3MM7 - chains B and E of the 4 polymer chains in the assembly; structure by X-ray diffraction, 1.90 A resolution.

Chain B (and E):
Name: Sulfite reductase, dissimilatory-type subunit beta
Source organism: Archaeoglobus fulgidus
Notes: EC 1.8.99.3; chain E of this document is another copy of the same molecule, construct and numbering; everything in this record applies to it too
Reference sequence: Q59110 (DSRB_ARCFU); residue numbers follow UniProt; this construct covers 1-366
Sequence (366 residues; each row starts with the number of its first residue):
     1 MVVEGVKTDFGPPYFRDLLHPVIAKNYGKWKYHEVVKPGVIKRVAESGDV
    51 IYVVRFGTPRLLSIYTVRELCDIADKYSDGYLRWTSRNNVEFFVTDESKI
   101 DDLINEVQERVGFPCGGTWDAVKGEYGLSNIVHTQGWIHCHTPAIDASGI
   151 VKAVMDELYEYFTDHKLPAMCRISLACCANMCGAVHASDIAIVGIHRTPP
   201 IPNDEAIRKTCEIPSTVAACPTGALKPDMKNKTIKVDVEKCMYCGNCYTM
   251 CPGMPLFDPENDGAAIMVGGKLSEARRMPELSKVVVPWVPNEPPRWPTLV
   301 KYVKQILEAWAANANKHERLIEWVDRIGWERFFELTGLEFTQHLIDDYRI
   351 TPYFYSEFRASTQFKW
Disordered / not traced: 1-3
Disulfides: Cys211-Cys251
Ion coordination: 4Fe-4S cluster Fe site 1: Cys140, Cys178, Cys182; siroheme Fe near Cys182 (its only coordinating residue here); 4Fe-4S cluster Fe site 2: Cys220, Cys241, Cys244, Cys247
Small-molecule neighbours:
  - 4Fe-4S cluster (SF4), molecule 1: Thr134, Gln135, Gly136, Cys140, Thr142, Pro143, Ala176, Cys177, Cys178, Asn180, Met181, Cys182
  - 4Fe-4S cluster (SF4), molecule 2: Pro200, Ala219, Cys220, Pro221, Thr222, Ala224, Leu225, Val236, Cys241, Met242, Tyr243, Cys244, Gly245, Asn246, Cys247, Leu256
  - siroheme (SRM), molecule 1: His33, Val35, Ile41, Arg43, Arg55, Arg83, Thr85, Ser86, Arg87, Asn89, Glu91, Gly117, Thr118, Trp119, Ala121, Tyr126, Ser129, Met170, Arg172, Ala187, Lys271, Leu272, Ser273, Ala275, Arg276, Arg319
  - siroheme (SRM), molecule 2: Arg60, His133, Thr134, Gln135, His139, Cys140, His141, Thr142, Asn180, Cys182, Gly183, Thr249
Curated features (UniProtKB/Swiss-Prot):
  - binding site ([4Fe-4S] cluster): Cys140, Cys177, Cys178, Cys182, Cys220, Cys241, Cys244, Cys247
  - binding site (siroheme): Cys182

Chain B / chain E interface:
Contacting residue pairs (40):
  Ile327(B) - Lys365(E)  hydrogen bond (backbone-side chain)
  Glu330(B) - Arg359(E)  salt bridge
  Glu330(B) - Phe364(E)
  Glu330(B) - Lys365(E)  hydrogen bond (side chain-backbone)
  Arg331(B) - Trp366(E)  hydrogen bond (side chain-backbone)
  Ile345(B) - Phe358(E)  hydrophobic
  Asp346(B) - Phe354(E)
  Asp346(B) - Glu357(E)
  Asp346(B) - Phe358(E)
  Asp347(B) - Phe354(E)
  Tyr348(B) - Phe354(E)
  Arg349(B) - Ile350(E)  hydrogen bond (side chain-backbone)
  Arg349(B) - Pro352(E)
  Arg349(B) - Phe354(E)
  Ile350(B) - Arg349(E)  hydrogen bond (backbone-side chain)
  Thr351(B) - Pro352(E)
  Thr351(B) - Tyr353(E)  hydrogen bond (backbone-backbone)
  Pro352(B) - Arg349(E)
  Pro352(B) - Thr351(E)
  Pro352(B) - Tyr353(E)
  Tyr353(B) - Thr351(E)  hydrogen bond (backbone-backbone)
  Tyr353(B) - Pro352(E)
  Tyr353(B) - Tyr353(E)
  Tyr353(B) - Tyr355(E)  hydrophobic
  Tyr353(B) - Ser356(E)
  Phe354(B) - Asp346(E)
  Phe354(B) - Asp347(E)
  Phe354(B) - Tyr348(E)
  Phe354(B) - Arg349(E)
  Tyr355(B) - Tyr353(E)  hydrophobic
  Ser356(B) - Tyr353(E)
  Glu357(B) - Asp346(E)
  Phe358(B) - Ile345(E)  hydrophobic
  Phe358(B) - Asp346(E)
  Arg359(B) - Glu330(E)  salt bridge
  Phe364(B) - Glu330(E)
  Lys365(B) - Ile327(E)  hydrogen bond (side chain-backbone)
  Lys365(B) - Glu330(E)  hydrogen bond (backbone-side chain)
  Lys365(B) - Arg331(E)
  Trp366(B) - Arg331(E)  hydrogen bond (backbone-side chain)
Interface residues without a listed pair, chain B (22 interface residues in all): Arg326
Interface residues without a listed pair, chain E (22 interface residues in all): Leu281

Overview:
Chain B and chain E each contribute 22 residues to their interface, with 10 hydrogen bonds and 2 salt bridges.
Among the polar pairs are Glu330(B)-Arg359(E), Ile327(B)-Lys365(E) and Glu330(B)-Lys365(E). Chain B binds
siroheme and 4Fe-4S cluster.
Both chains are Sulfite reductase, dissimilatory-type subunit beta (Archaeoglobus fulgidus). Entry 3MM7
(Dissimilatory sulfite reductase carbon monoxide complex) was determined by X-ray diffraction (same
publication as 3MM5, 3MM6, 3MM8, 3MM9, 3MMA and 3MMB).
